PDB entry 6TVY | X-ray diffraction, 1.51 A resolution | chain A

[Chain A]
Protein: Lysozyme C
From: Gallus gallus
Notes: EC 3.2.1.17
UniProtKB: P00698 (LYSC_CHICK); residues 1-129 here correspond to UniProt positions 19-147 (UniProt number = residue number + 18)
Chain sequence (129 residues; row label = number of the first residue in the row):
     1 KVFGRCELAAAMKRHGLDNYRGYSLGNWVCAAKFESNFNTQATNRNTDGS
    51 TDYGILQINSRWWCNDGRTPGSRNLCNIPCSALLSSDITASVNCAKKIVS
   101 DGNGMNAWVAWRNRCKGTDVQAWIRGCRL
Disulfides: C6-C127, C30-C115, C64-C80, C76-C94
Bound ions: Na+: S60, C64, S72, R73; Tb-Xo4 Tb near D101 (its only coordinating residue here)
Residues lining bound ligands: Tb-Xo4 (7MT): W62, W63, R73, L75, D101, N103
Swiss-Prot annotation at these positions:
  - active site: E35, D52
  - binding site (substrate): D101
What the authors report for this chain:
  - Tb-Xo4 coordination: D101

[Summary]
Chain A binds Tb-Xo4. S60, C64, S72 and R73 form the Na+ site. UniProt lists active-site residues E35 and D52
and substrate-binding residue D101. From the paper: Tb-Xo4 coordination by D101.
Chain A is Lysozyme C (Gallus gallus); the structure, Structure of hen egg white lysozyme crystallized in the
presence of Tb-Xo4 crystallophore in the XtalController ..., was determined by X-ray diffraction (same
publication as 6TVZ).
